7TEJ - chains N and V of the 28 polymer chains in the assembly; structure by electron microscopy, 2.74 A resolution.

Chain N:
Molecule: Proteasome subunit beta type-7
From: Saccharomyces cerevisiae S288C
Notes: EC 3.4.25.1
UniProtKB: P30657 (PSB7_YEAST); residue numbers follow UniProt; this construct covers 1-266
Amino-acid sequence (266 residues; row label = number of the first residue in the row):
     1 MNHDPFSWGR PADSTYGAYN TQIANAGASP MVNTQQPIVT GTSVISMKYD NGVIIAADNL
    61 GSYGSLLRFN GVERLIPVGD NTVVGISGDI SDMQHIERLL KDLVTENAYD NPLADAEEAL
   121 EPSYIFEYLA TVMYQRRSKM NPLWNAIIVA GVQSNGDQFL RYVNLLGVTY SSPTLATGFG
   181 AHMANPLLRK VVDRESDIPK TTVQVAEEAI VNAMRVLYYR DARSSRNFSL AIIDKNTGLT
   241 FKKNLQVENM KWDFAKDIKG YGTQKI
Disordered / not traced: 1-37, 138-140, 259-266

Chain V:
Molecule: Proteasome subunit beta type-1
From: Saccharomyces cerevisiae S288C
Notes: EC 3.4.25.1
UniProtKB: P38624 (PSB1_YEAST); numbering as in UniProt (aligned over 1-215)
Amino-acid sequence (215 residues; row label = number of the first residue in the row):
     1 MNGIQVDINR LKKGEVSLGT SIMAVTFKDG VILGADSRTT TGAYIANRVT DKLTRVHDKI
    61 WCCRSGSAAD TQAIADIVQY HLELYTSQYG TPSTETAASV FKELCYENKD NLTAGIIVAG
   121 YDDKNKGEVY TIPLGGSVHK LPYAIAGSGS TFIYGYCDKN FRENMSKEET VDFIKHSLSQ
   181 AIKWDGSSGG VIRMVVLTAA GVERLIFYPD EYEQL
Disordered / not traced: 1-19, 66-71, 106-114
Curated features (UniProtKB/Swiss-Prot):
  - active site: T20 (Nucleophile)
  - modified residue: M1 (N-acetylmethionine)
Reported in the primary citation:
  - catalytic residues: T20 (citing earlier work)

How chain N and chain V interact:
Contacting residue pairs (40; chain N residue first):
  S65(N) - G186(V)  hydrogen bond (backbone-backbone)
  L66(N) - F152(V)  hydrophobic
  L66(N) - W184(V)
  L67(N) - K183(V)
  L67(N) - W184(V)  hydrogen bond (backbone-backbone)
  L67(N) - G186(V)
  F179(N) - Y44(V)  hydrophobic
  Y218(N) - E213(V)
  Y219(N) - I45(V)
  Y219(N) - R48(V)
  R220(N) - Y44(V)
  R220(N) - I45(V)  hydrogen bond (backbone-backbone)
  R220(N) - A46(V)  hydrogen bond (side chain-backbone)
  R220(N) - R48(V)
  D221(N) - A43(V)
  D221(N) - I45(V)
  A222(N) - R38(V)
  A222(N) - T40(V)
  A222(N) - A43(V)  hydrogen bond (backbone-backbone)
  A222(N) - I45(V)
  A222(N) - G186(V)
  R223(N) - G42(V)  hydrogen bond (side chain-backbone)
  R223(N) - A43(V)
  K251(N) - R48(V)  hydrogen bond (backbone-side chain)
  W252(N) - R48(V)
  W252(N) - G190(V)
  W252(N) - V191(V)  hydrophobic
  W252(N) - Y208(V)
  W252(N) - P209(V)
  D253(N) - Y208(V)
  F254(N) - R48(V)
  F254(N) - V49(V)  hydrophobic
  A255(N) - V49(V)  hydrophobic
  A255(N) - R193(V)  hydrogen bond (backbone-side chain)
  A255(N) - I206(V)  hydrophobic
  K256(N) - I206(V)
  K256(N) - Y208(V)
  I258(N) - V49(V)  hydrophobic
  I258(N) - D51(V)
  I258(N) - R193(V)  hydrogen bond (backbone-side chain)
Interface residues without a listed pair, chain N (21 interface residues in all): R68, N70, M183, R226
Interface residues without a listed pair, chain V (23 interface residues in all): N47, D185

In short:
Chain N and chain V form an interface of 21 and 23 residues respectively; the contacts include 9 hydrogen
bonds. Polar pairs include R220(N)-A46(V), R223(N)-G42(V) and K251(N)-R48(V). UniProt lists active-site
residue T20(V) on chain V. From the paper: the catalytic residue T20(V).
Here chain N is Proteasome subunit beta type-7 and chain V is Proteasome subunit beta type-1, both from
Saccharomyces cerevisiae S288C. Entry 7TEJ (Cryo-EM structure of the 20S Alpha 3 Deletion proteasome core
particle) was determined by electron microscopy, deposited together with 7TEO.
